Entry 6Q68 (X-ray diffraction, 3.16 A resolution); this record covers chains A and B of the 4 polymer chains in the assembly.

# Chain A
Molecule: Acyl-CoA binding domain containing 3
From: Bos taurus
UniProt: F1MRE5 (F1MRE5_BOVIN); residue numbers follow UniProt; this construct covers 364-528
Chain sequence (166 residues; each row starts with the number of its first residue):
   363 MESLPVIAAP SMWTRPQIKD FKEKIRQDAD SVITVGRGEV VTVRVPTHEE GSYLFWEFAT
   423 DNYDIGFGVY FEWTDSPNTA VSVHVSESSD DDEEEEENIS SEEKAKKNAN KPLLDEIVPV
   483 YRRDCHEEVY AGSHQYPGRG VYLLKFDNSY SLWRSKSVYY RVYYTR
Not modelled in the structure: 363-367, 437-473
Differences from the reference sequence: initiating methionine (363)
Ligand contacts:
  - beta-D-glucopyranose (BGC), molecule 1: Y425, D426, I427, R484, Y512, S513, L514, R516, K518
  - beta-D-glucopyranose (BGC), molecule 2: L476, D477, E478

# Chain B
Molecule: Genome polyprotein
From: Enterovirus F
Notes: EC 3.4.22.29, 3.6.1.15, 3.4.22.28, 2.7.7.48
UniProt: Q2LKY9 (Q2LKY9_9ENTO); residues 16-60 here correspond to UniProt positions 1426-1470 (UniProt number = residue number + 1410)
Chain sequence (50 residues; each row starts with the number of its first residue):
    11 GSGSGTPAPP AIADLLASVD SEEVRDYCRT KGWIVQEKIT KESLERNVNR
Not modelled in the structure: 11-16, 59-60
Differences from the reference sequence: expression tag (11-15)
Reported in the primary citation:
  - mutagenesis - L26A/D30A: decreased binding to GBF1
  - mutagenesis - E32A/R35A, I44A/I49A, L54A/R56A: unchanged binding to GBF1

# Chain A / chain B interface
Contacting residue pairs - 55 pairs, chain A then chain B:
  W375(A) - L26(B)
  W375(A) - A27(B)  hydrophobic
  W375(A) - D30(B)  hydrogen bond
  W375(A) - R35(B)
  R377(A) - D30(B)  salt bridge
  R377(A) - E32(B)  salt bridge
  R377(A) - R35(B)
  D382(A) - E32(B)
  F383(A) - E32(B)
  D392(A) - I49(B)
  T396(A) - R56(B)  hydrogen bond (backbone-side chain)
  G400(A) - N57(B)
  G400(A) - V58(B)
  E401(A) - R56(B)  salt bridge
  E401(A) - N57(B)
  V402(A) - E55(B)
  V402(A) - R56(B)
  V402(A) - N57(B)  hydrogen bond (backbone-backbone)
  V403(A) - L54(B)  hydrophobic
  V403(A) - E55(B)
  V403(A) - R56(B)
  T404(A) - L54(B)
  T404(A) - E55(B)  hydrogen bond (backbone-backbone)
  V405(A) - I49(B)  hydrophobic
  V405(A) - S53(B)
  R406(A) - S53(B)  hydrogen bond (backbone-backbone)
  R406(A) - E55(B)  salt bridge
  V407(A) - E47(B)
  V407(A) - I49(B)  hydrophobic
  P408(A) - E47(B)
  H410(A) - E47(B)  salt bridge
  S414(A) - P19(B)
  Y415(A) - P19(B)  hydrophobic
  Y415(A) - P20(B)
  Y415(A) - A23(B)  hydrophobic
  F417(A) - I22(B)
  F417(A) - A23(B)  hydrophobic
  F417(A) - L26(B)  hydrophobic
  E419(A) - R35(B)  salt bridge
  Y522(A) - I49(B)
  R523(A) - E32(B)  salt bridge
  R523(A) - Q46(B)
  V524(A) - Q46(B)
  V524(A) - E47(B)  hydrogen bond (backbone-backbone)
  Y525(A) - R35(B)
  Y525(A) - V45(B)
  Y525(A) - Q46(B)
  Y526(A) - W43(B)
  Y526(A) - I44(B)
  Y526(A) - V45(B)  hydrogen bond (backbone-backbone)
  Y526(A) - E47(B)
  T527(A) - W43(B)
  R528(A) - P19(B)
  R528(A) - G42(B)  hydrogen bond (side chain-backbone)
  R528(A) - V45(B)
Other interface residues (no listed pair), chain A (31 interface residues in all): Q379, I395, A493, S495
From the paper, about this interface:
  - hot spots on chain B (mutagenesis) - E32A/R35A, I44A/I49A, L54A/R56A: decreased binding to Acyl-CoA binding domain containing 3 (chain A)

# In short
31 residues of chain A and 22 residues of chain B are in contact; the contacts include 8 hydrogen bonds and 7
salt bridges. Polar contacts include R377(A)-D30(B), R377(A)-E32(B) and E401(A)-R56(B). From the paper:
E32A/R35A, I44A/I49A and L54A/R56A of chain B reduce binding to Acyl-CoA binding domain containing 3 (chain
A); L26A/D30A of chain B reduce binding to GBF1.
Here chain A is Acyl-CoA binding domain containing 3 (Bos taurus) and chain B is Genome polyprotein
(Enterovirus F). Entry 6Q68 (Crystal structure of bovine ACBD3 GOLD domain in complex with 3A protein of
enterovirus-F2 (fusion protein)) was determined by X-ray diffraction (same publication as 6Q67 and 6Q69).
